PDB entry 7YO1 | electron microscopy, 3.60 A resolution | chains G and H of the 8 polymer chains in the assembly

Chain G:
Protein: Calcium-activated potassium channel subunit alpha-1
Organism: Homo sapiens
UniProtKB: A0A1W2PRB0 (A0A1W2PRB0_HUMAN); the construct has insertions or renumbered stretches relative to UniProt, so the offset changes along the chain: 1-566 = UniProt 66-631; 577-1056 = UniProt 646-1125
Amino-acid sequence (1060 residues; row label = number of the first residue in the row; note: 10 numbers in that range are skipped by the numbering (no residue carries them; nothing is unmodelled there); a row labelled like 566A-566N holds insertion residues (566A, then the next letters in order)):
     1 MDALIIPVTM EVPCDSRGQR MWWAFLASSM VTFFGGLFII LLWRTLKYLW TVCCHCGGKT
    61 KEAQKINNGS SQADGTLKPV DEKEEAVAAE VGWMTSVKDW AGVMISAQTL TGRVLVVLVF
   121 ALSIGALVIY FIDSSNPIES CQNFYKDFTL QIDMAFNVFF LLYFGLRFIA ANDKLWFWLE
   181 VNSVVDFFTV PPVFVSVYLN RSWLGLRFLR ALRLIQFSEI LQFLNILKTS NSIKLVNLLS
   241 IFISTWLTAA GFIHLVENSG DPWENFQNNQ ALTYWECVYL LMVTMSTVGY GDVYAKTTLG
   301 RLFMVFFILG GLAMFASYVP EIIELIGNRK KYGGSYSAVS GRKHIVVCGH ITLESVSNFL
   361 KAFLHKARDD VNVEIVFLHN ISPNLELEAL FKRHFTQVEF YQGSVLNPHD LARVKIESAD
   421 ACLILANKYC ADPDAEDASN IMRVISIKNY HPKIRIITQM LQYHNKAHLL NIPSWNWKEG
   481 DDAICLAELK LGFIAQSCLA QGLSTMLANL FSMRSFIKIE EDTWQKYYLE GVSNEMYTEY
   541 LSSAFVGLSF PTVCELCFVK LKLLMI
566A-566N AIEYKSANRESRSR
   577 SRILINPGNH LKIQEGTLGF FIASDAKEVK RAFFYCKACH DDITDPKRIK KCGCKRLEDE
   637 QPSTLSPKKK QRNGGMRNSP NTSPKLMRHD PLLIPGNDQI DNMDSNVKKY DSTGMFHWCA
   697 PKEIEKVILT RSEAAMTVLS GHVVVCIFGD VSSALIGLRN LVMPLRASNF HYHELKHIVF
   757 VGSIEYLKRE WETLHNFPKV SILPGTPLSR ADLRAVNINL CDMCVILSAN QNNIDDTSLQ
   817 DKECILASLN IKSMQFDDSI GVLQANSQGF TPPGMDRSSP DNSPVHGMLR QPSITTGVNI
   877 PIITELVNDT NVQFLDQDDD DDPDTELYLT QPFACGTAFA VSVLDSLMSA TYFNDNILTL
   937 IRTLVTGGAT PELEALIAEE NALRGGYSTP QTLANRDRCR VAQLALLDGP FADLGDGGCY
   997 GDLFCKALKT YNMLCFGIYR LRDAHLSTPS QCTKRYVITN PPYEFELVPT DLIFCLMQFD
Disordered / not traced: 1-12, 52-92, 566A-566N, 586-591, 613-683, 834-870
Differences from the reference sequence: engineered mutation Ala-362 (Asp427 in A0A1W2PRB0), Ala-367 (Asp432 in A0A1W2PRB0), Ser-577 (Lys646 in A0A1W2PRB0)
Bound ions: Mg2+: Glu-374, Glu-399; Ca2+ site 1: Asn-449 (shared with 4 residues of chain A); Ca2+ site 2: Asn-509, Ser-512, Val-532; Ca2+ site 3: Gln-889, Asp-892, Asp-895 (shared with 1 residue of chain E)

Chain H:
Protein: Leucine-rich repeat-containing protein 26
Organism: Homo sapiens
UniProtKB: Q2I0M4 (LRC26_HUMAN); numbering as in UniProt (aligned over 1-334)
Amino-acid sequence (334 residues; numbered 1 to 334; the number before each row is that of its first residue):
     1 MRGPSWSRPR PLLLLLLLLS PWPVWAQVSA TASPSGSLGA PDCPEVCTCV PGGLASCSAL
    61 SLPAVPPGLS LRLRALLLDH NRVRALPPGA FAGAGALQRL DLRENGLHSV HVRAFWGLGA
   121 LQLLDLSANQ LEALAPGTFA PLRALRNLSL AGNRLARLEP AALGALPLLR SLSLQDNELA
   181 ALAPGLLGRL PALDALHLRG NPWGCGCALR PLCAWLRRHP LPASEAETVL CVWPGRLTLS
   241 PLTAFSDAAF SHCAQPLALR DLAVVYTLGP ASFLVSLASC LALGSGLTAC RARRRRLRTA
   301 ALRPPRPPDP NPDPDPHGCA SPADPGSPAA AAQA
Disordered / not traced: 1-42, 306-334
Swiss-Prot annotation at these positions:
  - glycosylation: Asn-147 (N-linked (GlcNAc...) asparagine)
Disulfide bonds: Cys-43/Cys-49, Cys-47/Cys-57, Cys-205/Cys-231

How chain G and chain H interact:
Pairs across the interface - 45 pairs, chain G then chain H:
  Pro-13(G) with Phe-250(H), hydrophobic; His-252(H)
  Cys-14(G) with Trp-233(H), hydrogen bond; Pro-234(H)
  Asp-15(G) with Phe-250(H); His-252(H), salt bridge
  Ser-16(G) with Cys-207(H), hydrogen bond (backbone-side chain)
  Arg-17(G) with Cys-207(H)
  Gln-19(G) with Cys-253(H); Pro-256(H)
  Ala-27(G) with Tyr-266(H), hydrophobic
  Ser-28(G) with Val-265(H), hydrogen bond (side chain-backbone); Gly-269(H)
  Val-31(G) with Tyr-266(H); Pro-270(H), hydrophobic
  Thr-32(G) with Gly-269(H); Pro-270(H); Phe-273(H)
  Trp-93(G) with Ser-285(H)
  Ser-96(G) with Thr-288(H), hydrogen bond
  Val-97(G) with Gly-284(H)
  Trp-100(G) with Gly-284(H)
  Cys-141(G) with His-252(H)
  Leu-161(G) with Ser-272(H); Phe-273(H), hydrophobic; Ser-276(H)
  Leu-162(G) with Cys-280(H)
  Phe-164(G) with Phe-273(H), hydrophobic
  Gly-165(G) with Leu-277(H)
  Leu-166(G) with Cys-280(H)
  Phe-168(G) with Leu-277(H), hydrophobic
  Ile-169(G) with Leu-277(H), hydrophobic; Leu-281(H), hydrophobic
  Asp-186(G) with Phe-273(H)
  Phe-187(G) with Phe-273(H), hydrophobic
  Pro-191(G) with Gly-269(H); Phe-273(H), hydrophobic
  Phe-194(G) with Leu-268(H), hydrophobic; Ser-272(H)
  Tyr-198(G) with Arg-260(H); Asp-261(H); Val-264(H), hydrophobic; Val-265(H), hydrophobic
  Leu-199(G) with Val-265(H), hydrophobic
  Gln-267(G) with Arg-157(H)
Interface residues without a listed pair, chain G (33 interface residues in all): Gly-18, Met-21, Trp-23, Val-195
Interface residues without a listed pair, chain H (33 interface residues in all): Cys-205, Gly-206, Ser-251, Gln-255, Leu-257, Leu-262, Leu-283, Leu-287

Summary:
Chain G and chain H each contribute 33 residues to their interface, with 4 hydrogen bonds and 1 salt bridge.
Polar pairs include Asp-15(G)/His-252(H), Cys-14(G)/Trp-233(H) and Ser-16(G)/Cys-207(H). Gln-889(G),
Asp-892(G) and Asp-895(G) coordinate Ca2+ site 3. Glu-374(G) and Glu-399(G) form the Mg2+ site.
Here chain G is Calcium-activated potassium channel subunit alpha-1 and chain H is Leucine-rich
repeat-containing protein 26, both from Homo sapiens. Entry 7YO1 (Cryo-EM structure of RCK1 mutated human
Slo1-LRRC26 complex) was determined by electron microscopy.
